Entry 9C0F (electron microscopy, 3.60 A resolution); this record covers chains B and D of the 4 polymer chains in the assembly.

Chain B:
Molecule: 35-nt DNA strand
Sequence (35 nucleotides; numbered -35 to -1; the number before each row is that of its first residue; numbers below 1 keep their minus sign (DC-35 is residue -35)):
   -35 CGAGCCGACT TAACTCGTTT CCCGCAATCC AAGTG

Chain D:
Molecule: piggyBat transposase
From: Myotis lucifugus
Chain sequence (578 residues; numbered -5 to 572; the number before each row is that of its first residue; numbers below 1 keep their minus sign (Gly-5 is residue -5)):
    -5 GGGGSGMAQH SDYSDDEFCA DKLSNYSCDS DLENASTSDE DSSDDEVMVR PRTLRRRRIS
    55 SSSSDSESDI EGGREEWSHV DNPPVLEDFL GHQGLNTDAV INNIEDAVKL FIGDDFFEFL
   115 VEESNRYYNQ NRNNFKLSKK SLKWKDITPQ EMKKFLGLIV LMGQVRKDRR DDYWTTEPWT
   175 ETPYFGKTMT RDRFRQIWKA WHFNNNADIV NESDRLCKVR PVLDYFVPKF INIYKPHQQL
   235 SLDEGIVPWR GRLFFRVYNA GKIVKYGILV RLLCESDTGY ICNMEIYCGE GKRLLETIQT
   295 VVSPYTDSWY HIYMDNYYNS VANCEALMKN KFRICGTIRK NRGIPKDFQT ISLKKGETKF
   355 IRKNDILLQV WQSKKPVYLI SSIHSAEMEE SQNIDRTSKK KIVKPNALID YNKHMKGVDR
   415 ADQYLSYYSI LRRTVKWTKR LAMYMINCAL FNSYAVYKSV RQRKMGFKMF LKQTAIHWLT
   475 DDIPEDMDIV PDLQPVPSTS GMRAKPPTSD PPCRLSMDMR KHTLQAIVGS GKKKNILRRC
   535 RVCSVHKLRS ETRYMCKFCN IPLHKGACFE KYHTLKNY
Not modelled in the structure: -5 to 9, 28-72, 480-493
Ion coordination: Zn2+ site 1: His516, Cys550, Cys553, His567; Zn2+ site 2: Cys537, His558, Cys562
What the authors report for this chain:
  - catalytic residues: Asp237, Asp309, Asp413
  - binding site for the 35-nt DNA strand (chain B): Arg185, Asp186, Arg497, Arg543, Glu545
  - binding site for the 35-nt DNA strand: Lys134, Arg189
  - post-translational modification sites: Ser8, Ser24, Ser32, Ser37 (proposed by the authors, not directly observed)
  - mutagenesis - S8A (3-fold): increased catalytic activity on LE/RE
  - mutagenesis - S8K, S8K/S24K/S32K/S37K (6-fold), S24K: increased catalytic activity

How chain B and chain D interact:
Pairs across the interface (12; chain B residue first):
  DG-32(B) with Arg533(D), salt bridge to the phosphate
  DC-31(B) with Met496(D), phosphate contact; Arg497(D), phosphate contact; Ala498(D), hydrogen bond to the phosphate; Lys499(D), hydrogen bond to the phosphate; Ile530(D), sugar contact; Arg543(D), base contact
  DC-30(B) with Gly525(D), phosphate contact
  DG-29(B) with Lys526(D), phosphate contact
  DG-1(B) with Gln386(D), hydrogen bond to the base; Asn387(D), hydrogen bond to the base; Ile388(D), base contact
Also at the interface, not in a pair above, chain B (6 interface residues in all): DA-33
Also at the interface, not in a pair above, chain D (17 interface residues in all): Asn406, Lys410, Pro501, Lys527, Lys541

Overview:
Chain B and chain D form an interface of 6 and 17 residues respectively, with 4 hydrogen bonds and 1 salt
bridge. Polar pairs include DG-1(B)-Gln386(D), DG-1(B)-Asn387(D) and DC-31(B)-Ala498(D). The paper reports
catalytic residues Asp237(D), Asp309(D) and Asp413(D); S8K, S8K/S24K/S32K/S37K and S24K of chain D increase
catalytic activity.
Here chain B is a 35-nt DNA strand and chain D is piggyBat transposase (Myotis lucifugus). Entry 9C0F
(piggyBat transposase protein-DNA complex) was determined by electron microscopy.
